Entry 1JBB (X-ray diffraction, 2.00 A resolution); this record covers chain A.

== Chain A ==
Protein: ubiquitin conjugating enzyme E2-17.5 KDA
Source organism: Saccharomyces cerevisiae
Notes: EC 6.3.2.19
UniProtKB: P52490 (UBC13_YEAST); residue numbers follow UniProt; this construct covers 1-153
Chain sequence (153 residues; row label = number of the first residue in the row):
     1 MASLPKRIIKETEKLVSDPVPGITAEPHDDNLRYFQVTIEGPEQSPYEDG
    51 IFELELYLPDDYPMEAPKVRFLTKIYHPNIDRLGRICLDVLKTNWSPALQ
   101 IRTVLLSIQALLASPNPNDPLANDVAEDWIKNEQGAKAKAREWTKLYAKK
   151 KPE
Not modelled in the structure: 1-2, 151-153
Swiss-Prot annotation at these positions:
  - active site: Cys87 (Glycyl thioester intermediate)
  - cross-link: Lys92 (Glycyl lysine isopeptide (Lys-Gly) (interchain with G-Cter in ubiquitin))
  - mutagenesis: Glu55 (E55A: Strongly reduces MMS2 binding and interferes with error-free DNA repair), Asp81 (D81R: Abolishes ubiquitin chain elongation. No effect on thioester formation at the active site), Ala110 (A110R: Lowers rate of ubiquitin chain elongation. No effect on thioester formation at the active site)
Reported in the primary citation:
  - catalytic residues: Cys87
  - mutagenesis - E55A: decreased growth
  - mutagenesis - D81A, A110R: decreased catalytic activity
  - mutagenesis - D81A: decreased binding to ubiquitin tetramer
  - mutagenesis - A110R: unchanged binding to tetramer

== Overview ==
Curated annotation (UniProt) lists active-site residue Cys87 and 3 mutagenesis sites. From the paper: the
catalytic residue Cys87; D81A and A110R reduce catalytic activity.
Chain A is ubiquitin conjugating enzyme E2-17.5 KDA (Saccharomyces cerevisiae); the structure, Ubiquitin
Conjugating Enzyme, Ubc13, was determined by X-ray diffraction, deposited together with 1JAT.
